Entry 4KG8 (X-ray diffraction, 2.25 A resolution); this record covers chains A and C of the 3 polymer chains in the assembly.

[Chain A (and C)]
Name: Tumor necrosis factor ligand superfamily member 14
Organism: Homo sapiens
Notes: chain C of this document is another copy of the same molecule, construct and numbering; everything in this record applies to it too
UniProtKB: O43557 (TNF14_HUMAN); numbering as in UniProt (aligned over 83-240)
Sequence (158 residues; numbered 83 to 240; the number before each row is that of its first residue):
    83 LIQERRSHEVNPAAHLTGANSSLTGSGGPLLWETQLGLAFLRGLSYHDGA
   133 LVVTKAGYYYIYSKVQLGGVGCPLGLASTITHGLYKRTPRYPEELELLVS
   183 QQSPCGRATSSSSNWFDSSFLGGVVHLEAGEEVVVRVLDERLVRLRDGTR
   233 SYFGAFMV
Disordered / not traced: 83-91, 154-160, 187-194, 225-229 (chain C: 83-92, 101-109, 153-158, 187-195, 222-230)
Sequence notes: engineered mutation Ser195 (Arg in O43557), Asn196 (Val in O43557), Phe198 (Trp in O43557), Glu214 (Lys in O43557)
What the authors report for this chain:
  - post-translational modification sites: Asn102 (proposed by the authors, not directly observed)
  - mutagenesis - Y173F, R228E: decreased binding to HVEM (citing earlier work)
  - mutagenesis - Y173F: decreased binding to LTbetaR (citing earlier work)
  - mutagenesis - R228E: unchanged binding to LTbetaR (citing earlier work)

[Chain A / chain C interface]
Contacting residue pairs (39):
  Asn93(A) with Val240(C)
  His97(A) with Val206(C)
  Leu120(A) with Glu178(C); Leu179(C), hydrophobic
  Phe122(A) with Tyr140(C), hydrophobic; Val206(C)
  Arg124(A) with Tyr140(C), hydrogen bond
  Tyr142(A) with Tyr142(C), hydrogen bond
  Tyr144(A) with Gly205(C); Val206(C), hydrogen bond (side chain-backbone)
  Lys146(A) with Val181(C), hydrogen bond (side chain-backbone); Ser182(C); Leu203(C)
  Gln148(A) with Ser182(C); Gln183(C), hydrogen bond (side chain-backbone)
  Trp197(A) with Ser185(C)
  Phe198(A) with Thr161(C); Gln183(C); Gln184(C); Ser185(C), hydrogen bond (backbone-side chain)
  Asp199(A) with Gln183(C); Gln184(C)
  Ser200(A) with Ser182(C), hydrogen bond; Gln183(C)
  Phe202(A) with Tyr142(C); Phe202(C), hydrophobic; Gly204(C)
  Thr231(A) with Glu178(C), hydrogen bond; Leu179(C); Leu180(C); Val181(C), hydrogen bond (backbone-backbone)
  Arg232(A) with Glu178(C), salt bridge; Val181(C); Gln183(C), hydrogen bond
  Tyr234(A) with Leu180(C), hydrophobic; Gly204(C), hydrogen bond (side chain-backbone)
  Phe238(A) with Tyr142(C), hydrophobic; Val206(C), hydrophobic; Val240(C), hydrophobic
Interface residues without a listed pair, chain C (18 interface residues in all): Phe238

[In short]
Chain A and chain C each contribute 18 residues to their interface; the contacts include 11 hydrogen bonds and
1 salt bridge. Among the polar pairs are Arg232(A)-Glu178(C), Arg124(A)-Tyr140(C) and Tyr142(A)-Tyr142(C). The
paper reports that Y173F and R228E of chain A reduce binding to HVEM; a modification site at Asn102(A).
Chain A and chain C are both Tumor necrosis factor ligand superfamily member 14 (Homo sapiens); the structure,
Crystal structure of light mutant, was determined by X-ray diffraction together with 4KGG, 4J6G and 4EN0 from
the same study.
